PDB entry 8SY7 | electron microscopy, 2.65 A resolution | chains I and T of the 8 polymer chains in the assembly

== Chain I ==
Molecule: DNA-directed RNA polymerase subunit beta
Organism: Escherichia coli
Notes: EC 2.7.7.6
Reference sequence: P0A8V2 (RPOB_ECOLI); numbering as in UniProt (aligned over 1-1342)
Amino-acid sequence (1342 residues; row label = number of the first residue in the row):
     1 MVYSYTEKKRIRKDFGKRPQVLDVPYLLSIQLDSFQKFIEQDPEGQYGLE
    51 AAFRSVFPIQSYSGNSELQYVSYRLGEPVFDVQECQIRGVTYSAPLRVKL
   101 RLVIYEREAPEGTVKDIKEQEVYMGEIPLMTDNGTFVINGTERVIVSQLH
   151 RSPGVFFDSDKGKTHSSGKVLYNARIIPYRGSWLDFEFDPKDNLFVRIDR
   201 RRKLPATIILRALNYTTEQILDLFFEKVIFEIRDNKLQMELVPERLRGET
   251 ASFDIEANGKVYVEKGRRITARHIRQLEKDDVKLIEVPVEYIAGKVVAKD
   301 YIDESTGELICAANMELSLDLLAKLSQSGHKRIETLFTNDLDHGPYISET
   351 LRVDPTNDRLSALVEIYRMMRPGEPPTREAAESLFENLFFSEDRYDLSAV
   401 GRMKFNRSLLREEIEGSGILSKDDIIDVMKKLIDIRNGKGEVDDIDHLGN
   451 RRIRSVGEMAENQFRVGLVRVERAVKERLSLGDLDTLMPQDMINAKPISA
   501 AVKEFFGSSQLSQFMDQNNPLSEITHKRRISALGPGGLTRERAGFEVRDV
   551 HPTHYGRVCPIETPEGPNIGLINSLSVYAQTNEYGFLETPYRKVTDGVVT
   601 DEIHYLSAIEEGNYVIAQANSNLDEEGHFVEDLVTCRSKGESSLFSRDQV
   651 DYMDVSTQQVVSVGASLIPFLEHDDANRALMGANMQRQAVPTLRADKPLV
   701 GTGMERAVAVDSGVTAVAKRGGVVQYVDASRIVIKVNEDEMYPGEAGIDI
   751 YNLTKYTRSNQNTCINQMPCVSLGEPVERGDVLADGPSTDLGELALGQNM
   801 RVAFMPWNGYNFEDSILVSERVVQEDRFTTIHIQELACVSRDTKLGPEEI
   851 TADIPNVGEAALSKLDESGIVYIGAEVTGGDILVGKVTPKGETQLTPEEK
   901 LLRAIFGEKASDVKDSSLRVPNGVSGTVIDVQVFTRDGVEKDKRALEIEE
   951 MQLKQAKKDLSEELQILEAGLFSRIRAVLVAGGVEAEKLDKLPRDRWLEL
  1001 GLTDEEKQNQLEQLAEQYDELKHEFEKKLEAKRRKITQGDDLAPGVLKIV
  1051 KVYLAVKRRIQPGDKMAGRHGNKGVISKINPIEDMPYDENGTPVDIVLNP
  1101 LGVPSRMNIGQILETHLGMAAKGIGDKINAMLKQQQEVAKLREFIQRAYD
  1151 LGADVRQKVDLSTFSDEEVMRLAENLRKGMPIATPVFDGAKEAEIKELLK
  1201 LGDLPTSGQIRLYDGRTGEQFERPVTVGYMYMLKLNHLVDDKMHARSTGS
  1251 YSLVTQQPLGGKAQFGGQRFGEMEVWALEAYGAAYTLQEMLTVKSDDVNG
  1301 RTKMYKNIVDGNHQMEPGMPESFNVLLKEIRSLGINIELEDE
Not modelled in the structure: 227-336, 890-912, 978-1016
UniProt features mapped onto this chain:
  - modified residue (N6-acetyllysine): Lys1022, Lys1200
Small-molecule neighbours: X0O ([[(2R,3S,4R,5S)-5-(4-azanyl-1-methyl-2-oxidanylidene-pyrimidin-5-yl)-3,4-bis(oxidanyl)oxolan-2-yl]methoxy-oxidanyl-phosphoryl] phosphono hydrogen phosphate): Arg678, Met681, Asp814, Lys1073, Arg1106
Reported in the primary citation:
  - binding site for X0O: Arg678, Arg1106

== Chain T ==
Molecule: Template single stranded DNA
Sequence (29 nucleotides; numbered 1 to 29; the number before each row is that of its first residue):
     1 CCTTCTCTCTCTCGCTGAXCCTCTCGATG
Not modelled in the structure: 1-7
Modified / non-standard residues: IGU (2'-deoxyisoguanine-5'-monophosphate) at position 19

== Chain I / chain T interface ==
Residue-residue contacts (7):
  Asn139(I) with DA27(T), hydrogen bond to the phosphate
  Arg143(I) with DG26(T), phosphate contact
  Gly507(I) with DA27(T), sugar contact
  Gly1261(I) with DC23(T), phosphate contact
  Lys1262(I) with DC23(T), hydrogen bond to the phosphate
  Arg1269(I) with DC21(T), salt bridge to the phosphate; DT22(T), phosphate contact
Also at the interface, not in a pair above, chain I (13 interface residues in all): Arg202, Ser508, Phe514, Gly1260, Gly1267, Gln1268, Met1273
Also at the interface, not in a pair above, chain T (8 interface residues in all): DC13, DC20, DC25

== Summary ==
13 residues of chain I face 8 of chain T across their interface; the contacts include 2 hydrogen bonds and 1
salt bridge. Polar contacts include Asn139(I)-DA27(T), Lys1262(I)-DC23(T) and Arg1269(I)-DC21(T). Chain I
binds compound X0O. The paper reports a binding site for X0O at Arg678(I) and Arg1106(I).
Chain I is DNA-directed RNA polymerase subunit beta (Escherichia coli) and chain T is Template single stranded
DNA; the structure, E. coli DNA-directed RNA polymerase transcription elongation complex bound the unnatural
dB-STP base pair in the ..., was determined by electron microscopy (same publication as 8SY5 and 8SY6).
